PDB entry 7V1Z | electron microscopy, 2.98 A resolution | chains A and B of the 4 polymer chains in the assembly

Chain A (and B):
Molecule: Serine beta-lactamase-like protein LACTB, mitochondrial
Organism: Homo sapiens
Notes: EC 3.4.-.-; chain B of this document is another copy of the same molecule, construct and numbering; everything in this record applies to it too
UniProtKB: P83111 (LACTB_HUMAN); residue numbers follow UniProt; this construct covers 63-547
Sequence (487 residues; numbered 61 to 547; the number before each row is that of its first residue):
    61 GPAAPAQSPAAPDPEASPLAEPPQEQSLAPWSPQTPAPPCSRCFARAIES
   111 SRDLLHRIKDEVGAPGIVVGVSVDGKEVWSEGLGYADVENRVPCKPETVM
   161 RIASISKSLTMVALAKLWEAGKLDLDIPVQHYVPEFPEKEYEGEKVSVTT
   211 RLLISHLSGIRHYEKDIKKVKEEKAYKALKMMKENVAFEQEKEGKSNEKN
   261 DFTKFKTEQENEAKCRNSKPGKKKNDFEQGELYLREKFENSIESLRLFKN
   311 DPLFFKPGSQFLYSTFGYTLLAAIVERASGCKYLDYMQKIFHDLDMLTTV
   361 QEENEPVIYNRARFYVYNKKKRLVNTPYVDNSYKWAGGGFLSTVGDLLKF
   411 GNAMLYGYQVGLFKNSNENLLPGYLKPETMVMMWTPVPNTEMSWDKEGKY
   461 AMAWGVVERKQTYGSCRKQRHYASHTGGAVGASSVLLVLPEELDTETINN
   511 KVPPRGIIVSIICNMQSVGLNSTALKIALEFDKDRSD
Not modelled in the structure: 61-102, 240-285, 547
Construct notes: expression tag (61-62)
Swiss-Prot annotation at these positions:
  - active site: Ser164 (Acyl-ester intermediate)
  - modified residue: Lys283 (N6-succinyllysine), Lys284 (N6-succinyllysine), Lys297 (N6-acetyllysine), Lys342 (N6-acetyllysine)

Interface between chain A and chain B:
Pairs across the interface (19; chain A residue first):
  Arg117(A) with Tyr369(B)
  Glu457(A) with His352(B), salt bridge
  Gln471(A) with Leu431(B)
  Thr472(A) with Leu431(B)
  Tyr473(A) with Pro432(B); Gly433(B); Tyr434(B), hydrophobic
  Gly474(A) with Tyr416(B); Leu431(B); Pro432(B), hydrogen bond (backbone-backbone)
  Ser475(A) with Asn412(B); Ala413(B); Tyr416(B); Pro514(B)
  Cys476(A) with Tyr434(B), hydrophobic
  Arg477(A) with His352(B); Asp353(B), hydrogen bond (backbone-backbone); Asp355(B), salt bridge; Leu357(B)
Interface residues without a listed pair, chain B (15 interface residues in all): Leu354, Asn370

Overview:
Chain A and chain B form an interface of 9 and 15 residues respectively, with 2 hydrogen bonds and 2 salt
bridges. Polar contacts include Glu457(A)-His352(B), Arg477(A)-Asp355(B) and Gly474(A)-Pro432(B). Curated
annotation (UniProt) lists active-site residue Ser164(A) on chain A.
Chain A and chain B are both Serine beta-lactamase-like protein LACTB, mitochondrial (Homo sapiens); the
structure, human Serine beta-lactamase-like protein LACTB, was determined by electron microscopy, deposited
together with 7V1Y and 7V21.
